7WFD - chains AB and AF of the 16 polymer chains in the assembly; structure by electron microscopy, 3.25 A resolution.

== Chain AB ==
Name: Photosystem I P700 chlorophyll a apoprotein A2
Organism: Arabidopsis thaliana
Notes: EC 1.97.1.12
UniProt: P56767 (PSAB_ARATH); residue numbers follow UniProt; this construct covers 1-734
Sequence (734 residues; numbered 1 to 734; the number before each row is that of its first residue):
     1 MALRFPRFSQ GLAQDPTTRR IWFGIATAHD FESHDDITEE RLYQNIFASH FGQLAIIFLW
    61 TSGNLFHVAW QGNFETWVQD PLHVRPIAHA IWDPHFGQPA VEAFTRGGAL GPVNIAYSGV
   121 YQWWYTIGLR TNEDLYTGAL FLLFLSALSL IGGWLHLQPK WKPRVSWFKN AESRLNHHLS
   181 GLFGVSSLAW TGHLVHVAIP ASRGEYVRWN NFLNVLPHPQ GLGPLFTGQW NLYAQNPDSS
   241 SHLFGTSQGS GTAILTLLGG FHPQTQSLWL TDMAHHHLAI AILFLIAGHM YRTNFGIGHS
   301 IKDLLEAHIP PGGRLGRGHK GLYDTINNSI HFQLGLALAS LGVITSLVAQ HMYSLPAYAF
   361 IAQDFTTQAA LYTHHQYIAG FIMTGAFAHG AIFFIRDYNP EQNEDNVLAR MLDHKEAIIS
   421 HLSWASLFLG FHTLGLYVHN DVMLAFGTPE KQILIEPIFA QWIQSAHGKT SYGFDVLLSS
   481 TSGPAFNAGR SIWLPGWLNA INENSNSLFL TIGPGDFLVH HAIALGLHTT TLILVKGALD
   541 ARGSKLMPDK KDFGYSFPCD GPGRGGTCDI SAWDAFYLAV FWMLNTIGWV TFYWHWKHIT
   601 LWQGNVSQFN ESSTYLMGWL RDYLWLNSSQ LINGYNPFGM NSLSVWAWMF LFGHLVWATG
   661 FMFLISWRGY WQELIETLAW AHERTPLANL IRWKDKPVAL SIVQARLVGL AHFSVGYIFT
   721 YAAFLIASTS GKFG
Bound ions: chlorophyll a Mg site 1 near Gln53 (its only coordinating residue here); chlorophyll a Mg site 2 near Asp93 (its only coordinating residue here); 4Fe-4S cluster Fe: Cys559, Cys568 (shared with 2 residues of chain AA)
Ligand contacts:
  - beta-carotene (BCR), molecule 1: Phe5, Ile21, Ile25, Ile691
  - beta-carotene (BCR), molecule 2: Leu54, Ile57, Phe58, Trp60, Gly181, Leu182, Val185, Ser186, Leu188
  - beta-carotene (BCR), molecule 3: Thr61, Leu65, Trp123, Trp124, Ile127, Leu129, Gly138, Phe141, Leu142, Leu145, Trp209, Leu213
  - beta-carotene (BCR), molecule 4: Leu188, Leu222, Leu225, Phe226, Leu278, Ile282, Leu285, His289, Ile297
  - beta-carotene (BCR), molecule 5: His331, Phe332, Gly335, Leu336, Ala339, Val343, Met383, Ala386, Phe387, Gly390, Phe393, Phe394, Ala538
  - beta-carotene (BCR), molecule 6: Phe387, Met411, Ile418, Val535, Leu539
  - beta-carotene (BCR), molecule 7: Leu434, Gly435, Val438
  - beta-carotene (BCR), molecule 8: Val645, Trp648, Met649, Phe652, Trp671, Leu674, Ile675, Leu678, Phe719
  - beta-carotene (BCR), molecule 9: Thr685, Pro686, Leu687
  - chlorophyll a (CLA), molecule 1: Phe5, Phe8, Gly24, Ile25, Ala28, His29, Phe31, Ser49, Gly52, Gln53, Ile56
  - chlorophyll a (CLA), molecule 2: Thr18, Ile21, Trp22, Ile675, Leu678, Ala679, His682, Ile691, Arg692, Trp693, Lys694, Asp695, Pro697, Val698, Leu700
  - chlorophyll a (CLA), molecule 3: Ile21, Trp22, Ile25
  - chlorophyll a (CLA), molecule 4: Trp22, Phe652, Leu655, Val656, Thr659, Met662, Phe663, Leu700, Val708, Ala711, His712, Val715
  - chlorophyll a (CLA), molecule 5: Ile25, Ala26, Thr27, His29, Asp30, His331, Leu334, Leu338, Phe381, Ile382, Thr384, Gly385, Ala388, His389, Ile392, Arg396, Tyr555, Trp573, Phe576, Leu707, Ala711
  - chlorophyll a (CLA), molecule 6: His29, Phe31, Tyr43, Ile46, Ser49, His50, Gln53, Leu54, Ile57, Phe168, Arg174, His178, Leu182, Phe183, Ile330, His331, Gln333, Leu334, Ala337, Leu338, Leu341
  - chlorophyll a (CLA), molecule 7: His29, Gln53, Ile56, Ile57, Trp60, Leu338, Leu341, Ile378, Phe381, Ile382
  - chlorophyll a (CLA), molecule 8: Phe47, Phe51, Leu148, Ile151, Gly152, Leu155, His156, Trp161, Pro163, Trp167
  - chlorophyll a (CLA), molecule 9: Phe47, His50, Phe51, Leu54, Trp123, Trp167, Phe168, Asn170, Ser173, Arg174, His177, His178, Gly181, Leu182, Phe183, Ile344, Tyr358
  - chlorophyll a (CLA), molecule 10: Phe51, Leu54, Phe58, Ile127, Leu129, Asp134, Thr137, Gly138, Phe141, Phe144, Leu145, Leu148, Ser149, Ser186, Ala189, Trp190, Gly192, His193, His196, Val197, Val207, Arg208, Trp209, Phe212
  - chlorophyll a (CLA), molecule 11: Ile56, Trp60, Asn64, His67, Val68, Ala88, His89, Asn114, Ile115, Ala116, Tyr117, Ser118, Val120, Val645, Trp646, Met649, Phe719
  - chlorophyll a (CLA), molecule 12: Ile57, Phe58, Trp60, Thr61, Ser118, Gly119, Val120, Trp123, Val185, Ser186, Ala189, Leu341, Ile344, Thr345, Val348, Met352, Tyr358, Ile361, Leu371, His374, His375, Ile378, Ile382
  - chlorophyll a (CLA), molecule 13: Leu59, Trp60, Ser62, Gly63, Phe66, His67, Trp70, Gln71, His89, Ala90, Ile91, Trp92, Leu143
  - chlorophyll a (CLA), molecule 14: Trp60, Asn64, Tyr117, Ser118, Val120, Ala370, Leu371, Thr373, His374, Tyr377, Ile378, Phe381, Trp646, Met649, Phe652, Val715, Ile718, Phe719, Tyr721, Ala722, Leu725, Ile726
  - chlorophyll a (CLA), molecule 15: His89, Ala90, Ile91, Trp92, Asp93, Pro94, His95, Phe96, Phe104, Asn114, Ser644, Val645, Trp648
  - chlorophyll a (CLA), molecule 16: Trp123, Thr126, Ile127, Leu182, Phe183, Ser186, Ser187, Trp190, Leu194, Leu270, Met273, His276, His277, Ile280, Phe284, Ile344, Leu347, Val348, His351, Met352, Ala357, Tyr358
  - chlorophyll a (CLA), molecule 17: Trp167, Asn170, Ser173, His177, Thr293, Asn294, Phe295
  - chlorophyll a (CLA), molecule 18: Ala171, Arg174, Leu175, His178, Leu179, Phe183, Phe284, Ile301, Leu305, Tyr323, Ile326, Asn327, Leu336, Ala337, Ser340, Leu341, Ile344
  - chlorophyll a (CLA), molecule 19: Leu175, Leu179, Phe183, Leu283, Phe284, Ile286, Ala287, Met290, Tyr291, Ile301, Leu304
  - chlorophyll a (CLA), molecule 20: Asn176, His177, Ser180, Gly181, Val185, Leu285, His289, Met290, Tyr291, Thr293, Phe295, Ile297
  - chlorophyll a (CLA), molecule 21: Leu188, Ala189, Thr191, Gly192, Val195, His196, Phe212, Leu213, Val215, Leu216, Pro217, His218, Gly221, Leu222, Leu225, Tyr233, Ile254, Leu255, Leu278
  - chlorophyll a (CLA), molecule 22: Leu225, Trp230, Asn231, Tyr233, Ala234, Leu255, Leu257, His275, Leu278, Ala279, Ile282, Ile286, Ile492, Trp493
  - chlorophyll a (CLA), molecule 23: Leu257, Gly259, Gly260, Leu268, Asp272, Met273, His275, His276, Ala279, Ile280, Leu283, His351, Leu355, Trp493, Trp497
  - chlorophyll a (CLA), molecule 24: Ile286, Ala287, His289, Met290, Ile297, Gly298, His299
  - chlorophyll a (CLA), molecule 25: Ile286, Met290, His299, Asp303, Leu304, Ala307, His308
  - chlorophyll a (CLA), molecule 26: Leu304, Leu305, His308, Leu315, His319, Leu322, Ile326, Phe332, Val407, Leu408, Met411
  - chlorophyll a (CLA), molecule 27: Ala307, His308, Ile309, Pro310, Pro311, Arg314, Leu315
  - chlorophyll a (CLA), molecule 28: Arg314, Leu315, Gly316, Val407, Arg410, Met411, Asp413, His414, Ala417, Ile418, His421
  - chlorophyll a (CLA), molecule 29: Ser340, Val343, Ile344, Leu347, Gln350, His351, Tyr353, Ser354, Leu355, Leu508, Phe509
  - chlorophyll a (CLA), molecule 30: Val343, Ser346, Leu347, Gln350, Gln376, Gly380, Met383, Phe387, Leu527, Thr530, Thr531, Leu534, Met583, Thr586, Ile587
  - chlorophyll a (CLA), molecule 31: Gln350, Tyr353, Tyr372, Gln376, Phe459, Ala460, Trp462, Ile463, Gln464, Phe509, Leu510, Ile512, His520, Ile523, Leu527, Val590, Tyr593, Trp594, Lys597
  - chlorophyll a (CLA), molecule 32: Tyr377, Thr433, Leu434, Tyr437, Val519, Ala522, Leu525, Asn585, Trp589, Phe592, Leu616, Trp619, Leu624, Ser628, Ile632, Phe650, Gly653, His654, Trp657, Phe713, Tyr717, Thr720, Tyr721, Phe724
  - chlorophyll a (CLA), molecule 33: Ala417, His421, Trp424
  - chlorophyll a (CLA), molecule 34: Ile418, His421, Leu422, Trp424, Ala425, Ala524, Leu527, His528, Thr531
  - chlorophyll a (CLA), molecule 35: Ser420, His421, Ser423, Trp424, Leu427, Phe431
  - chlorophyll a (CLA), molecule 36: Ser423, Ser426, Leu427, Gly430, Phe431, Leu434, Leu525, Thr529, Leu532, Ile533, Leu578, Phe581, Trp582
  - chlorophyll a (CLA), molecule 37: Trp424, Leu427, Phe428, Phe431, His432
  - chlorophyll a (CLA), molecule 38: Trp424, Ala425, Phe428, Leu429, Ile455, Glu456, Pro457, Ile458, Phe459, Ala460, Ile512, Asp516, Phe517, His520, His521, Ala524, His528
  - chlorophyll a (CLA), molecule 39: Phe431, His432, Gly435, Leu436, Val438, His439, Val442, Met443, Phe446, Lys451, Ile453
  - chlorophyll a (CLA), molecule 40: Leu434, Val438, Asp441, Val442, Leu525, Phe581, Trp582, Asn585, Trp589, Leu616, Leu620, Trp657, Phe713, Tyr717
  - chlorophyll a (CLA), molecule 41: Ile458, Phe459, Trp462, Phe474
  - chlorophyll a (CLA), molecule 42: Trp462, Ile463, Ala466, His467, Leu477, Leu478, Ala485, Trp493, Leu494, Trp497, Phe509
  - chlorophyll a (CLA), molecule 43: Leu477, Pro484, Ala485, Ala488, Gly489, Ile492, Trp493
  - chlorophyll a (CLA), molecule 44: Leu620, Leu624, Trp625, Trp657
  - chlorophyll a (CLA), molecule 45: Tyr635, Trp648, Leu651, Phe652, His654, Leu655, Trp657, Ala658, Phe661
  - chlorophyll a (CLA), molecule 46: Leu655, Ala658, Thr659, Phe661, Met662, Ile665, Ser666, Tyr670, Trp671, Leu674
  - chlorophyll a (CLA), molecule 47: Leu678, Ala681, His682, Thr685, Ala688, Ile691
  - chlorophyll a (CLA), molecule 48: Trp680, Ala681, Arg684, Thr685, Pro686
  - chlorophyll a (CLA), molecule 49: Pro686, Leu687, Ala688, Leu690, Ile691
  - dodecyl-alpha-D-maltoside (LMU): Gly473, Phe474, Asp475
  - phylloquinone (PQN): Trp22, Ile25, Met662, Phe663, Ser666, Trp667, Arg668, Trp671, Ile675, Val698, Ala699, Leu700, Ser701, Ala705
  - 4Fe-4S cluster (SF4): Cys559, Gly561, Pro562, Cys568, Trp667, Ile702, Arg706
Swiss-Prot annotation at these positions:
  - binding site ([4Fe-4S] cluster): Cys559, Cys568
  - binding site (chlorophyll a): His654, Met662, Tyr670
  - binding site (phylloquinone): Trp671

== Chain AF ==
Name: Photosystem I reaction center subunit III, chloroplastic
Organism: Arabidopsis thaliana
UniProt: Q9SHE8 (PSAF_ARATH); residues 1-221 here = UniProt positions 1-221
Sequence (221 residues; row label = number of the first residue in the row):
     1 MSLTIPANLV LNPRSNKSLT QSVPKSSARF VCSDDKSSSS TPQSMKAFSA AVALSSILLS
    61 APMPAVADIS GLTPCKDSKQ FAKREKQQIK KLESSLKLYA PESAPALALN AQIEKTKRRF
   121 DNYGKYGLLC GSDGLPHLIV NGDQRHWGEF ITPGILFLYI AGWIGWVGRS YLIAISGEKK
   181 PAMKEIIIDV PLASRIIFRG FIWPVAAYRE FLNGDLIAKD V
Not modelled in the structure: 1-67, 221
Cystine bridges: Cys75-Cys130
Ligand contacts:
  - beta-carotene (BCR), molecule 1: Val140, Asn141, Gly142, Phe150, Ile151, Gly162, Gly165, Trp166, Arg169, Trp203, Ala207, Leu216
  - beta-carotene (BCR), molecule 2: Pro153, Leu156, Phe157, Ile160, Ala161, Ile164
  - chlorophyll a (CLA), molecule 1: Tyr123, Leu156, Tyr159, Ile160, Phe201
  - chlorophyll a (CLA), molecule 2: Val140, Phe150, Ile151, Ile155, Leu158
  - chlorophyll a (CLA), molecule 3: Asn141, Gly142, Asp143, Gln144, Trp147
  - chlorophyll a (CLA), molecule 4: Phe150, Gly154, Phe157, Leu158, Ala161, Ile164, Gly165, Trp203
  - chlorophyll a (CLA), molecule 5: Ile160, Trp163, Ile164, Val167, Ile197, Phe198
  - chlorophyll a (CLA), molecule 6: Gly165, Val167, Gly168, Arg169, Tyr171, Leu172, Ile188, Ala193
  - chlorophyll a (CLA), molecule 7: Gly168, Tyr171, Leu172, Glu185, Ile186, Ile188, Val190, Ala193, Ser194, Ile197
  - chlorophyll a (CLA), molecule 8: Phe201, Ile202, Val205
  - chlorophyll a (CLA), molecule 9: Pro204, Val205, Ala207, Tyr208, Phe211, Ile217

== Chain AB / chain AF interface ==
Contacting residue pairs (38; chain AB residue first):
  Gly447(AB) - Gln88(AF)
  Thr448(AB) - Arg119(AF)
  Pro449(AB) - Arg84(AF)
  Pro449(AB) - Gln88(AF)
  Pro449(AB) - Leu135(AF)
  Glu450(AB) - Phe81(AF)
  Glu450(AB) - Gln88(AF)  hydrogen bond
  Glu450(AB) - Arg119(AF)  salt bridge
  Glu450(AB) - Phe120(AF)
  Glu450(AB) - Tyr123(AF)
  Glu450(AB) - Leu135(AF)
  Glu450(AB) - Pro136(AF)
  Lys451(AB) - Arg119(AF)
  Lys451(AB) - Tyr123(AF)
  Gln452(AB) - Leu135(AF)
  Ile453(AB) - Leu138(AF)  hydrophobic
  Leu454(AB) - Leu135(AF)  hydrophobic
  Leu454(AB) - Pro136(AF)
  Leu454(AB) - His137(AF)
  Leu454(AB) - Leu138(AF)  hydrogen bond (backbone-backbone)
  Ile455(AB) - Leu138(AF)
  Ile455(AB) - Val140(AF)  hydrophobic
  Glu456(AB) - Ser70(AF)  hydrogen bond
  Glu456(AB) - Leu72(AF)
  Glu456(AB) - His137(AF)  salt bridge
  Glu456(AB) - Leu138(AF)  hydrogen bond (backbone-backbone)
  Glu456(AB) - Ile139(AF)
  Ile458(AB) - Ile139(AF)  hydrophobic
  Ile458(AB) - Val140(AF)
  Ile458(AB) - Asn141(AF)
  Phe459(AB) - Asn141(AF)
  Gln461(AB) - Ser70(AF)  hydrogen bond
  Tyr472(AB) - Ser70(AF)
  Tyr472(AB) - Gly71(AF)  hydrogen bond (backbone-backbone)
  Phe474(AB) - Ile69(AF)  hydrophobic
  Phe474(AB) - Ser70(AF)
  Pro514(AB) - His137(AF)
  Asn610(AB) - Asp133(AF)
Also at the interface, not in a pair above, chain AB (19 interface residues in all): Ser471, Glu611
Also at the interface, not in a pair above, chain AF (19 interface residues in all): Lys91

== Summary ==
The chain AB/chain AF interface involves 19 residues from each chain; the contacts include 6 hydrogen bonds
and 2 salt bridges. Polar pairs include Glu450(AB)-Arg119(AF), Glu456(AB)-His137(AF) and Glu450(AB)-Gln88(AF).
6 chlorophyll a molecules are bound between chain AB and chain AF.
Chain AB is Photosystem I P700 chlorophyll a apoprotein A2 and chain AF is Photosystem I reaction center
subunit III, chloroplastic, both from Arabidopsis thaliana; the structure, Left PSI in the cyclic electron
transport supercomplex NDH-PSI from Arabidopsis, was determined by electron microscopy together with 7WFE and
7WFG from the same study.
